5L5A - chains M and b of the 28 polymer chains in the assembly; structure by X-ray diffraction, 2.40 A resolution.

# Chain M
Protein: Proteasome subunit beta type-7
From: Saccharomyces cerevisiae S288c
Notes: EC 3.4.25.1
UniProt: P30657 (PSB7_YEAST); residues -12 to 233 here correspond to UniProt positions 21-266 (UniProt number = residue number + 33)
Amino-acid sequence (246 residues; row label = number of the first residue in the row; numbers below 1 keep their minus sign (Thr-12 is residue -12)):
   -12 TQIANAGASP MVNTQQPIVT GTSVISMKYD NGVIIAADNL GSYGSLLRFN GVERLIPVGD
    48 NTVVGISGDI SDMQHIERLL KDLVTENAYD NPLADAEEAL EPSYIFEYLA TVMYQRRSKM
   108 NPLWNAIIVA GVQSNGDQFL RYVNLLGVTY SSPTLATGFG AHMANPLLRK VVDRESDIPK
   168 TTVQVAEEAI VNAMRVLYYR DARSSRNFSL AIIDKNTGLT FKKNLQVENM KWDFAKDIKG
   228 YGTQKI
Disordered / not traced: -12 to 0

# Chain b
Protein: Proteasome subunit beta type-1
From: Saccharomyces cerevisiae S288c
Notes: EC 3.4.25.1
UniProt: P38624 (PSB1_YEAST); residues 1-196 here correspond to UniProt positions 20-215 (UniProt number = residue number + 19)
Amino-acid sequence (196 residues; each row starts with the number of its first residue):
     1 TSIMAVTFKD GVILGADSRT TTGAYIANRV TDKLTRVHDK IWCCRSGSAA DTQAIADIVQ
    61 YHLELYTSQY GTPSTETAAS VFKELCYENK DNLTAGIIVA GYDDKNKGEV YTIPLGGSVH
   121 KLPYAIAGSG STFIYGYCDK NFRENMSKEE TVDFIKHSLS QAIKWDGSSG GVIRMVVLTA
   181 AGVERLIFYP DEYEQL
Swiss-Prot annotation at these positions:
  - active site: Thr1 (Nucleophile)

# Interface between chain M and chain b
Residue-residue contacts (62; chain M residue first):
  Ser32(M) with Trp165(b); Asp166(b); Gly167(b), hydrogen bond (backbone-backbone)
  Leu33(M) with Phe133(b), hydrophobic; Trp165(b)
  Leu34(M) with Lys164(b); Trp165(b), hydrogen bond (backbone-backbone); Gly167(b)
  Arg35(M) with Trp165(b)
  Phe146(M) with Ala24(b); Tyr25(b), hydrophobic
  Tyr185(M) with Glu194(b), hydrogen bond
  Tyr186(M) with Ile26(b); Arg29(b)
  Arg187(M) with Ala24(b); Tyr25(b); Ile26(b), hydrogen bond (backbone-backbone); Ala27(b), hydrogen bond (side chain-backbone); Asn28(b); Arg29(b)
  Asp188(M) with Ala24(b); Ile26(b)
  Ala189(M) with Arg19(b); Thr21(b); Ala24(b), hydrogen bond (backbone-backbone); Ile26(b); Gly167(b)
  Arg190(M) with Ala24(b)
  Arg193(M) with Asp191(b), salt bridge; Glu194(b), salt bridge
  Lys218(M) with Arg29(b), hydrogen bond (backbone-side chain)
  Trp219(M) with Arg29(b); Gly171(b); Val172(b), hydrophobic; Tyr189(b); Pro190(b)
  Asp220(M) with Tyr189(b), hydrogen bond
  Phe221(M) with Arg29(b); Val30(b), hydrophobic
  Ala222(M) with Val30(b), hydrophobic; Arg174(b), hydrogen bond (backbone-side chain); Ile187(b)
  Lys223(M) with Ile187(b); Tyr189(b)
  Ile225(M) with Val30(b), hydrophobic; Arg174(b)
  Lys226(M) with Asp32(b); Arg185(b)
  Gly227(M) with Asp32(b), hydrogen bond (backbone-side chain)
  Tyr228(M) with Thr35(b); Arg45(b); Gln53(b), hydrogen bond (side chain-backbone); Ala56(b); Asp57(b), hydrogen bond
  Gln231(M) with Asp32(b); Leu34(b); Thr35(b); Arg36(b), hydrogen bond (side chain-backbone); Trp42(b); Arg185(b)
  Ile233(M) with Trp42(b); Arg185(b), hydrogen bond (backbone-side chain)
Also at the interface, not in a pair above, chain M (26 interface residues in all): Met150, Met217
Also at the interface, not in a pair above, chain b (35 interface residues in all): Ile163, Ser168, Val183

# Summary
The interface between chain M and chain b involves 26 residues on one side and 35 on the other, with 14
hydrogen bonds and 2 salt bridges. Among the polar pairs are Arg193(M)-Asp191(b), Arg193(M)-Glu194(b) and
Tyr185(M)-Glu194(b). UniProt lists active-site residue Thr1(b) on chain b.
Here chain M is Proteasome subunit beta type-7 and chain b is Proteasome subunit beta type-1, both from
Saccharomyces cerevisiae S288c. Entry 5L5A (Yeast 20S proteasome with human beta5i (1-138; R57T)) was
determined by X-ray diffraction, deposited together with 5L52, 5L54, 5L55, 5L5B, 5L5D, 5L5E and 30 further
entries.
